7VF2 - chains C and D of the 4 polymer chains in the assembly; structure by electron microscopy, 3.00 A resolution.

# Chain C (and D)
Name: Pre-mRNA-splicing regulator WTAP
From: Homo sapiens
Notes: chain D of this document is another copy of the same molecule, construct and numbering; everything in this record applies to it too
UniProtKB: Q15007 (FL2D_HUMAN); numbering as in UniProt (aligned over 1-396)
Amino-acid sequence (396 residues; row label = number of the first residue in the row):
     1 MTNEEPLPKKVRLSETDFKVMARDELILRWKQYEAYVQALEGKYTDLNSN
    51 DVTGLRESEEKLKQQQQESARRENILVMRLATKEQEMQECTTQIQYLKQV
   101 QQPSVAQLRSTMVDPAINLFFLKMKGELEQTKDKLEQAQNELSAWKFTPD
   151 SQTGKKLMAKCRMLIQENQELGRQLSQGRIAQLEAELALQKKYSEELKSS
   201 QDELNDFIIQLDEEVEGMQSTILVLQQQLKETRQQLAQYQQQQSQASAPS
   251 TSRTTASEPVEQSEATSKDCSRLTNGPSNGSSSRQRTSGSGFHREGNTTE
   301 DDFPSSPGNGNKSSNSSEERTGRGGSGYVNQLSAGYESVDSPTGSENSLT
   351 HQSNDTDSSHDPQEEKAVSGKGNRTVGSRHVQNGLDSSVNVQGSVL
Not modelled in the structure: 1-63, 248-396
Swiss-Prot annotation at these positions:
  - modified residue: M1 (N-acetylmethionine), S14 (Phosphoserine), S305 (Phosphoserine), S306 (Phosphoserine), S341 (Phosphoserine), T350 (Phosphothreonine), S388 (Phosphoserine)
From the paper describing this entry:
  - self-association interface (contacts with another copy of this molecule); pairs are residue here / residue on that copy: W145-W145 (hydrophobic contact), F147-L157 (hydrophobic contact), K155-W145
  - contacts within the chain: L142-W145 (hydrophobic contact), W145-F147 (hydrophobic contact), F147-P149 (pi stacking), F147-M158 (hydrophobic contact), F147-L157 (hydrophobic contact)

# How chain C and chain D interact
Residue-residue contacts (170; chain C residue first):
  Q65(C) - Q64(D)  hydrogen bond (side chain-backbone)
  Q65(C) - Q66(D)
  Q66(C) - Q64(D)
  S69(C) - S69(D)
  R72(C) - E73(D)  salt bridge
  E73(C) - R72(D)  salt bridge
  E73(C) - L76(D)
  L76(C) - V77(D)  hydrophobic
  R79(C) - L80(D)
  L80(C) - L76(D)  hydrophobic
  L80(C) - L80(D)  hydrophobic
  K83(C) - L80(D)
  K83(C) - M87(D)
  E84(C) - K83(D)  salt bridge
  E86(C) - M87(D)
  M87(C) - K83(D)
  C90(C) - C90(D)  hydrophobic
  Q93(C) - K98(D)
  I94(C) - C90(D)  hydrophobic
  I94(C) - Q93(D)
  I94(C) - I94(D)  hydrophobic
  L97(C) - I94(D)
  L97(C) - L97(D)  hydrophobic
  L97(C) - K98(D)
  K98(C) - Q93(D)
  K98(C) - L97(D)
  T111(C) - D114(D)  hydrogen bond
  T111(C) - I117(D)
  M112(C) - D114(D)
  M112(C) - I117(D)  hydrophobic
  A116(C) - L108(D)  hydrophobic
  I117(C) - M112(D)
  I117(C) - V113(D)  hydrophobic
  I117(C) - I117(D)  hydrophobic
  I117(C) - F121(D)  hydrophobic
  F120(C) - F121(D)  hydrophobic
  F121(C) - F120(D)  hydrophobic
  F121(C) - F121(D)  hydrophobic
  F121(C) - M124(D)  hydrophobic
  M124(C) - M124(D)  hydrophobic
  M124(C) - K125(D)
  M124(C) - L128(D)  hydrophobic
  K125(C) - M124(D)
  L128(C) - E127(D)
  L128(C) - L128(D)  hydrophobic
  T131(C) - L128(D)
  T131(C) - T131(D)
  T131(C) - K132(D)
  K132(C) - T131(D)
  K134(C) - L135(D)
  L135(C) - K134(D)
  L135(C) - L135(D)
  N140(C) - M158(D)
  N140(C) - R162(D)  hydrogen bond
  E141(C) - L142(D)
  E141(C) - K155(D)  salt bridge
  L142(C) - A138(D)  hydrophobic
  L142(C) - E141(D)
  L142(C) - L142(D)  hydrophobic
  A144(C) - S151(D)
  A144(C) - G154(D)
  A144(C) - M158(D)  hydrophobic
  W145(C) - W145(D)
  W145(C) - K146(D)
  W145(C) - F147(D)  hydrophobic
  W145(C) - S151(D)
  W145(C) - Q152(D)
  W145(C) - K155(D)
  K146(C) - E141(D)  salt bridge
  K146(C) - W145(D)
  F147(C) - D150(D)
  F147(C) - S151(D)
  F147(C) - T153(D)
  F147(C) - G154(D)
  P149(C) - D150(D)
  L157(C) - L157(D)  hydrophobic
  L157(C) - M158(D)  hydrophobic
  M158(C) - L157(D)  hydrophobic
  K160(C) - C161(D)
  C161(C) - L157(D)  hydrophobic
  C161(C) - K160(D)
  L164(C) - C161(D)
  L164(C) - L164(D)  hydrophobic
  L164(C) - I165(D)  hydrophobic
  L164(C) - N168(D)
  I165(C) - L164(D)  hydrophobic
  E167(C) - N168(D)
  N168(C) - L164(D)
  N168(C) - E167(D)  hydrogen bond
  N168(C) - N168(D)  hydrogen bond
  L171(C) - N168(D)
  L171(C) - L175(D)  hydrophobic
  Q174(C) - L175(D)
  Q174(C) - I180(D)
  L175(C) - L171(D)  hydrophobic
  L175(C) - L175(D)  hydrophobic
  L175(C) - I180(D)  hydrophobic
  R179(C) - E184(D)  salt bridge
  I180(C) - I180(D)  hydrophobic
  I180(C) - L183(D)
  L183(C) - I180(D)  hydrophobic
  L183(C) - L183(D)  hydrophobic
  L183(C) - E184(D)
  L183(C) - L187(D)  hydrophobic
  E184(C) - R179(D)  salt bridge
  E184(C) - L183(D)
  E186(C) - L187(D)
  E186(C) - K191(D)  salt bridge
  L187(C) - L183(D)  hydrophobic
  L187(C) - E186(D)
  L187(C) - L187(D)
  Q190(C) - L187(D)
  Q190(C) - Q190(D)
  Q190(C) - K191(D)
  Y193(C) - S194(D)
  Y193(C) - K198(D)
  S194(C) - Q190(D)
  S194(C) - Y193(D)
  S194(C) - S194(D)
  L197(C) - S194(D)
  L197(C) - L197(D)  hydrophobic
  L197(C) - K198(D)
  L197(C) - Q201(D)
  K198(C) - Y193(D)
  K198(C) - L197(D)
  S200(C) - Q201(D)
  Q201(C) - Q201(D)
  Q201(C) - L204(D)
  L204(C) - L204(D)  hydrophobic
  L204(C) - N205(D)
  L204(C) - I208(D)  hydrophobic
  F207(C) - I208(D)  hydrophobic
  I208(C) - L204(D)  hydrophobic
  I208(C) - I208(D)  hydrophobic
  L211(C) - I208(D)  hydrophobic
  L211(C) - L211(D)  hydrophobic
  L211(C) - V215(D)  hydrophobic
  E214(C) - V215(D)
  V215(C) - V215(D)  hydrophobic
  V215(C) - M218(D)
  M218(C) - V215(D)
  M218(C) - Q219(D)
  M218(C) - I222(D)
  Q219(C) - M218(D)
  T221(C) - I222(D)
  I222(C) - M218(D)
  I222(C) - I222(D)  hydrophobic
  I222(C) - L225(D)  hydrophobic
  L225(C) - I222(D)
  L225(C) - Q226(D)
  Q226(C) - L225(D)
  Q228(C) - L229(D)
  Q228(C) - R233(D)
  L229(C) - L225(D)  hydrophobic
  L229(C) - Q228(D)
  L229(C) - L229(D)
  L229(C) - T232(D)
  T232(C) - L229(D)
  T232(C) - T232(D)
  T232(C) - L236(D)
  R233(C) - Q228(D)
  Q235(C) - L236(D)
  L236(C) - T232(D)
  L236(C) - Q235(D)
  L236(C) - L236(D)
  Y239(C) - Q240(D)
  Q243(C) - Q240(D)  hydrogen bond
  Q243(C) - Q243(D)  hydrogen bond (side chain-backbone)
  Q243(C) - S247(D)  hydrogen bond (backbone-side chain)
  A246(C) - S247(D)
Also at the interface, not in a pair above, chain C (94 interface residues in all): A70, Q107, E127, A138, T148, G172, K191, N205, D212, Q240, S244
Also at the interface, not in a pair above, chain D (96 interface residues in all): Q65, R79, E84, T91, G172, Q174, D212, E214, T221, Y239, S244

# In short
The interface between chain C and chain D involves 94 residues on one side and 96 on the other; the contacts
include 8 hydrogen bonds and 8 salt bridges. Polar pairs include R72(C)-E73(D), E84(C)-K83(D) and
E141(C)-K155(D). From the paper: a self-association interface involving W145(C), F147(C) and K155(C) among
others; contacts within the chain involving L142(C), W145(C) and F147(C) among others.
Both chains are Pre-mRNA-splicing regulator WTAP (Homo sapiens). Entry 7VF2 (Human m6A-METTL associated
complex (WTAP, VIRMA, ZC3H13, and HAKAI)) was determined by electron microscopy, deposited together with 7VF5.
